PDB entry 6UTB | X-ray diffraction, 2.50 A resolution | chain A

== Chain A ==
Molecule: HIV-1 LM/HT Clade A/E CRF01 gp120 core
From: Human immunodeficiency virus 1
Reference sequence: A0A0M3KKW9 (A0A0M3KKW9_9HIV1); the author numbering skips numbers that UniProt does not, so the offset changes along the chain: 44-124 = UniProt 1-81; 198-300 = UniProt 82-184; 317-355 = UniProt 185-223; 357-396 = UniProt 224-263; 1 more segments
Sequence (355 residues; numbered 42 to 492; 96 numbers in that range are skipped by the numbering (no residue carries them; nothing is unmodelled there); the number before each row is that of its first residue):
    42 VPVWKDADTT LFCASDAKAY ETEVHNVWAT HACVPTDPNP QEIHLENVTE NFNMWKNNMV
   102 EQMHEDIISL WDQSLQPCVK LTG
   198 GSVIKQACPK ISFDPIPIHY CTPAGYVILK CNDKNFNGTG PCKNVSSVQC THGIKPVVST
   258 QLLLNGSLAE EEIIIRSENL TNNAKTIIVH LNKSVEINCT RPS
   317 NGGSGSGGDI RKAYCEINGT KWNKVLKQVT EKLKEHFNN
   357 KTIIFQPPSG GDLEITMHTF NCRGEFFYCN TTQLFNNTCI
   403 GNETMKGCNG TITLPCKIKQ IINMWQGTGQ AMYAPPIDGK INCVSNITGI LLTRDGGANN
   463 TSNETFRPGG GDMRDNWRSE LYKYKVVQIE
Unresolved in the structure: 317-324, 403-408
Differences from the reference sequence: expression tag (42-43); engineered mutation Tyr61 (His18 in A0A0M3KKW9), His105 (Gln62 in A0A0M3KKW9), Ile108 (Val65 in A0A0M3KKW9), Thr375 (His242 in A0A0M3KKW9), Asp474 (Asn335 in A0A0M3KKW9), Met475 (Ile336 in A0A0M3KKW9), Arg476 (Lys337 in A0A0M3KKW9)
Disulfides: Cys54-Cys74, Cys119-Cys205, Cys218-Cys247, Cys228-Cys239, Cys296-Cys331, Cys378-Cys445, Cys385-Cys418, Cys395-Cys410
Covalent attachments: N-acetylglucosamine (NAG) linked to Asn234, Asn241, Asn262, Asn276, Asn289, Asn295, Asn334, Asn355, Asn386, Asn448
What the authors report for this chain:
  - contacts within the chain: Glu102-Arg476 (hydrogen bond), Asp474-Arg476 (hydrogen bond), Met475-Trp479
  - mutagenesis - H375T: increased binding to BNM-III-170
  - conformationally variable residues: Asp457 to Phe468, Pro470 to Met475

== In short ==
N-acetylglucosamine is covalently linked to Asn234, Asn241, Asn262, Asn276, Asn289 and Asn295 and 4 more. The
paper reports that H375T increases binding to BNM-III-170; conformational variability at Asp457 and Pro470.
Chain A is HIV-1 LM/HT Clade A/E CRF01 gp120 core (Human immunodeficiency virus 1); the structure, Crystal
structure of unliganded HIV-1 lm/ht clade A/E CRF01 GP120 core, was determined by X-ray diffraction, deposited
together with 6USW, 6UT1 and 6UTD.
